7WO4 - chains J and P of the 18 polymer chains in the assembly; structure by electron microscopy, 4.47 A resolution (low resolution: residue-level contacts below are approximate; hydrogen-bond / salt-bridge calls are withheld).

Chain J:
Name: Spike glycoprotein
From: Severe acute respiratory syndrome coronavirus 2
UniProt: P0DTC2 (SPIKE_SARS2); numbering as in UniProt (aligned over 1-1208)
Amino-acid sequence (1288 residues; numbered 1 to 1288; the number before each row is that of its first residue):
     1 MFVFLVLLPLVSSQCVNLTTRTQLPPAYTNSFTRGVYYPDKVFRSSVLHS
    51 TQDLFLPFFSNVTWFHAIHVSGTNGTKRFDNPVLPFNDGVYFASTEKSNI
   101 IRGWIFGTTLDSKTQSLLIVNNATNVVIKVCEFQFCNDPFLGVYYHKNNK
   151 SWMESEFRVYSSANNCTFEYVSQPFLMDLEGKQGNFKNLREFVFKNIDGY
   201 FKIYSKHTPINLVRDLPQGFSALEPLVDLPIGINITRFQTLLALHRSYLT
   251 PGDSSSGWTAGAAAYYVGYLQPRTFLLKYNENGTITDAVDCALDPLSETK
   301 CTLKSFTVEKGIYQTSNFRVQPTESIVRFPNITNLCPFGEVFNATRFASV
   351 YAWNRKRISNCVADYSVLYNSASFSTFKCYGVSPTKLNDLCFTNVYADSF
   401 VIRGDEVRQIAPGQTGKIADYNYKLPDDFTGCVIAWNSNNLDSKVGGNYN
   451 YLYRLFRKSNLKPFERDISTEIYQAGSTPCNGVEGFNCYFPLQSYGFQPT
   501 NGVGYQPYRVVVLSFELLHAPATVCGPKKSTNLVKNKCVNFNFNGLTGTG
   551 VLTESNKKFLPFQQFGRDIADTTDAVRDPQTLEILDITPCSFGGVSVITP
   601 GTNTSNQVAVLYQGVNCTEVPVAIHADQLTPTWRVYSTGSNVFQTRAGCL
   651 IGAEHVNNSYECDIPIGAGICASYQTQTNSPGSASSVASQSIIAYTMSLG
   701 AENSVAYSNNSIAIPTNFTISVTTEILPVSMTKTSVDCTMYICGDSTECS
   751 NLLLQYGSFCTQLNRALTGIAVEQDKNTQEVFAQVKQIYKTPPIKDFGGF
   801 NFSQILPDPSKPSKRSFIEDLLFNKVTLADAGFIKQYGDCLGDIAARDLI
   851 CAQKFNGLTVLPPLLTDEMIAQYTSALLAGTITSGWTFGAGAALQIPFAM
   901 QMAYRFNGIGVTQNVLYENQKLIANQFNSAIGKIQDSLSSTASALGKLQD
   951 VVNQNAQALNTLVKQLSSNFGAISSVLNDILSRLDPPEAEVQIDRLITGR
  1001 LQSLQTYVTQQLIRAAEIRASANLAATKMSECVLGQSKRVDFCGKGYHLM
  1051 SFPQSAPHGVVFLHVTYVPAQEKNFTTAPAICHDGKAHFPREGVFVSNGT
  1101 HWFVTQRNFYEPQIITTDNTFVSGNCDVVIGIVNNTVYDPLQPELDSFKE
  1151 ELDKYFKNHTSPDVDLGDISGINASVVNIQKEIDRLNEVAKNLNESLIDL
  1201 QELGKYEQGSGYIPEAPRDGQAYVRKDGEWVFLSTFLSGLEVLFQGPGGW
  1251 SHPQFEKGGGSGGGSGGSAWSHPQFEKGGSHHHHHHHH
Unresolved in the structure: 1-13, 621-640, 677-688, 828-853, 1148-1288
Disulfide bonds: Cys-15/Cys-136, Cys-131/Cys-166, Cys-291/Cys-301, Cys-336/Cys-361, Cys-379/Cys-432, Cys-391/Cys-525, Cys-480/Cys-488, Cys-538/Cys-590, Cys-662/Cys-671, Cys-743/Cys-749, Cys-1032/Cys-1043, Cys-1082/Cys-1126
Glycans and other covalent adducts: N-acetylglucosamine (NAG) linked to Asn-17, Asn-61, Asn-122, Asn-149, Asn-165, Asn-282, Asn-331, Asn-343, Asn-616, Asn-709, Asn-717, Asn-801, Asn-1074, Asn-1098, Asn-1134
Sequence notes: variant Gly-614 (Asp in P0DTC2); conflict Gly-682 (Arg in P0DTC2), Ser-683 (Arg in P0DTC2), Ser-685 (Arg in P0DTC2), Pro-986 (Lys in P0DTC2), Pro-987 (Val in P0DTC2); expression tag (1209-1288)
UniProt features mapped onto this chain:
  - region: Asn-280 to Cys-301 (Putative superantigen), Arg-403 to Asp-405 (Integrin-binding motif), Asn-448 to Phe-456 (Immunodominant HLA epitope recognized by the CD8+), Pro-681, Ala-684 (Putative superantigen), Ser-816 to Tyr-837 (Fusion peptide 1), Lys-835 to Phe-855 (Fusion peptide 2), Asp-1163 to Glu-1202 (Heptad repeat 2)
  - site: Arg-815, Ser-816 (Cleavage)
  - glycosylation: Asn-17 (N-linked (GlcNAc...) (complex) asparagine), Asn-61 (N-linked (GlcNAc...) (hybrid) asparagine), Asn-74 (N-linked (GlcNAc...) (complex) asparagine), Asn-122 (N-linked (GlcNAc...) (hybrid) asparagine), Asn-149 (N-linked (GlcNAc...) (complex) asparagine), Asn-165 (N-linked (GlcNAc...) (complex) asparagine), Asn-234 (N-linked (GlcNAc...) (high mannose) asparagine), Asn-282 (N-linked (GlcNAc...) (complex) asparagine), Thr-323 (O-linked (GalNAc) threonine), Ser-325 (O-linked (HexNAc...) serine), Asn-331 (N-linked (GlcNAc...) (complex) asparagine), Asn-343 (N-linked (GlcNAc...) (complex) asparagine), Asn-603 (N-linked (GlcNAc...) (hybrid) asparagine), Asn-616 (N-linked (GlcNAc...) (complex) asparagine), Asn-657 (N-linked (GlcNAc...) (complex) asparagine), Thr-676 (O-linked (GlcNAc...) threonine), Thr-678 (O-linked (GlcNAc...) threonine), Asn-709 (N-linked (GlcNAc...) (high mannose) asparagine), Asn-717 (N-linked (GlcNAc...) (hybrid) asparagine), Asn-801 (N-linked (GlcNAc...) (hybrid) asparagine) and 6 more in UniProt
  - natural variant: Leu-5 (L5F: In strain: Iota/B.1.526), Ser-13 (S13I: In strain: Epsilon/B.1.427/B.1.429), Leu-18 (L18F: In strain: Beta/B.1.351, Gamma/P.1 and 1 more), Thr-19 (T19I: In strain: Omicron/BQ.1.1, Omicron/XBB.1.5 and 1 more; T19R: In strain: Delta/B.1.617.2, Omicron/BA.2 and 4 more), Thr-20 (T20N: In strain: Gamma/P.1), Leu-24 to Ala-27 (sequence variant, change not given here; In strain: Omicron/BA.2, Omicron/BA.2.12.1 and 6 more), Pro-26 (P26S: In strain: Gamma/P.1), Gln-52 (Q52H: In strain: Omicron/EG.5.1), Ala-67 (A67V: In strain: Eta/B.1.525, Omicron/BA.1), His-69 to Val-70 (deletion: In strain: Alpha/B.1.1.7, Eta/B.1.525 and 5 more), Gly-75 (G75V: In strain: Lambda/C.37), Thr-76 (T76I: In strain: Lambda/C.37), 82 further natural variant entries in UniProt
  - mutagenesis: His-69 to Val-70 (Increased incorporation of cleaved spike into virions), Asn-121 (N121Q: Partial loss of biliverdin affinity), Arg-190 (R190K: Partial loss of biliverdin affinity), Asn-234 (N234Q: Increased resistance to neutralizing antibodies), Asn-331 (N331Q: Reduced viral infectivity), Asn-343 (N343Q: Reduced viral infectivity), Leu-452 (L452R: Increased resistance to neutralizing antibodies. Decreases HLA binding to NF9 epitope. Increased binding affinity to human ACE2), Tyr-453 (Y453F: Decreased HLA binding to NF9 epitope. Increased binding affinity to human ACE2), Ala-475 (A475V: Increased resistance to neutralizing antibodies), Val-483 (V483A: Increased resistance to neutralizing antibodies), Glu-484 (E484D: Increased replication in human TMEM106B overexpressing cells), Phe-490 (F490L: Increased resistance to neutralizing antibodies and human covalescent sera neutralization), 11 further mutagenesis entries in UniProt
What the authors report for this chain:
  - mutagenesis - S373P: decreased binding to 553-15 (proposed by the authors, not directly observed)

Chain P:
Name: mAb15 VL
From: Homo sapiens
Amino-acid sequence (218 residues; numbered 1 to 218; the number before each row is that of its first residue):
     1 DIVMTQPHSVSESPGKTVTISCTRSSGSIASNYVQWYQQRPGSSPTTVIY
    51 EDNQRPSGVPDRFSGSIDSSSNSASLTISGLKTEDEADYYCQSYDGSNHN
   101 VVFGGGTELTVLSQPKAAPSVTLFPPSSEELQANKATLVCLISDFYPGAV
   151 TVAWKADSSPVKAGVETTTPSKQSNNKYAASSYLSLTPEQWKSHRSYSCQ
   201 VTHEGSTVEKTVAPTECS
Unresolved in the structure: 1, 217-218
Disulfide bonds: Cys-22/Cys-91, Cys-140/Cys-199

How chain J and chain P interact:
Residue-residue contacts - 17 pairs, chain J then chain P:
  Ala-372(J) / His-99(P)
  Ser-375(J) / Ser-31(P)
  Ser-375(J) / Asn-32(P)
  Thr-376(J) / Ser-31(P)
  Phe-377(J) / Ser-31(P)
  Phe-377(J) / Asn-32(P)
  Phe-377(J) / Tyr-33(P)
  Lys-378(J) / Ala-30(P)
  Lys-378(J) / Ser-31(P)
  Lys-378(J) / Asn-32(P)
  Lys-378(J) / Tyr-33(P)
  Cys-379(J) / Tyr-33(P)
  Pro-384(J) / Tyr-33(P)
  Pro-384(J) / Glu-51(P)
  Arg-408(J) / Ser-28(P)
  Gln-414(J) / Ala-30(P)
  Gln-414(J) / Ser-69(P)
Also at the interface, not in a pair above, chain J (10 interface residues in all): Phe-374

Overview:
Chain J and chain P form an interface of 10 and 8 residues respectively. Covalently linked
N-acetylglucosamine: at Asn-17(J), Asn-61(J), Asn-122(J), Asn-149(J), Asn-165(J) and Asn-282(J) and 9 more.
Curated annotation (UniProt) lists 23 mutagenesis sites on chain J. The paper reports that S373P of chain J
reduces binding to 553-15.
Here chain J is Spike glycoprotein (Severe acute respiratory syndrome coronavirus 2) and chain P is mAb15 VL
(Homo sapiens). Entry 7WO4 (SARS-CoV-2 Spike in complex with IgG 553-15 (S-553-15 dimer trimer )) was
determined by electron microscopy together with 7WO5, 7WO7 and 7WOG from the same study.
